Entry 6X62 (electron microscopy, 3.50 A resolution); this record covers chains AK and Z of the 117 polymer chains in the assembly.

== Chain AK ==
Name: Inner membrane lipoprotein YiaD
From: Legionella pneumophila
UniProtKB: O53086 (O53086_LEGPN); numbering as in UniProt (aligned over 1-189)
Chain sequence (189 residues; each row starts with the number of its first residue):
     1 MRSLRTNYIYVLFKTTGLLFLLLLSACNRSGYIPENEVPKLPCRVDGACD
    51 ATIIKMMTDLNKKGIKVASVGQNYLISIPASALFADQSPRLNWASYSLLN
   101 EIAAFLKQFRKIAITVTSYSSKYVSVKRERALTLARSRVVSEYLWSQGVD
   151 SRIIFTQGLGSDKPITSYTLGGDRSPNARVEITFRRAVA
Not modelled in the structure: 1-40, 189

== Chain Z ==
Name: Type IV secretion system unknown protein fragment
From: Legionella pneumophila
Chain sequence (579 residues; row label = number of the first residue in the row; numbers below 1 keep their minus sign (Ala-329 is residue -329)):
  -329 AAAAAAAAAAAAAAAAAAAAAAAAAAAAAAAAAAAAAAAAAAAAAAAAAA
  -279 AAAAAAAAAAAAAAAAAAAAAAAAAAAAAAAAAAAAAAAAAAAAAAAAAA
  -229 AAAAAAAAAAAAAAAAAAAAAAAAAAAAAAAAAAAAAAAAAAAAAAAAAA
  -179 AAAAAAAAAAAAAAAAAAAAAAAAAAAAAAAAAAAAAAAAAAAAAAAAAA
  -129 AAAAAAAAAAAAAAAAAAAAAAAAAAAAAAAAAAAAAAAAAAAAAAAAAA
   -79 AAAAAAAAAAAAAAAAAAAAAAAAAAAAAAAAAAAAAAAAAAAAAAAAAA
   -29 AAAAAAAAAAAAAAAAAAAAAAAAAAAAAAMRNLMRCLIMIKSLIKGVDM
    21 SRKLAKTRILGYGLMICFLAGCFHPPYNNFQPDRRAVKRVGVDTGIGAVA
    71 GAIASGTASGTLIGAAAGGTVGLVASIYRDSKRKIIRDLQKQDIQYVEYG
   121 DTRTLIIPTDKYFMFSSPRLNEICYPGLNNVIRLLNFYPQSTIYVAGFTD
   171 NVGSRSHKRKLSQAQAETMMTFLWANGIAAKRLKAEGYGDKNAISDNAII
   221 HGSAQNRRIEIQWFTSPAQPPQPQMAYVK
Not modelled in the structure: -329 to 98, 235-249

== Interface between chain AK and chain Z ==
Contacting residue pairs (22; chain AK residue first):
  Lys66(AK) with Val117(Z); Glu118(Z), hydrogen bond (side chain-backbone)
  Ser69(AK) with Gln115(Z), hydrogen bond (backbone-side chain)
  Val70(AK) with Ile214(Z)
  Gly71(AK) with Ile214(Z); Gln225(Z)
  Gln72(AK) with Ile214(Z), hydrogen bond (backbone-backbone); Ser215(Z), hydrogen bond; Asp216(Z); Gln225(Z)
  Asn73(AK) with Ile214(Z)
  Leu75(AK) with Tyr119(Z), hydrophobic
  Ile165(AK) with Tyr119(Z), hydrophobic; Gly120(Z); Asp121(Z), hydrogen bond (backbone-backbone)
  Thr166(AK) with Asp121(Z)
  Ser167(AK) with Asp121(Z)
  Arg179(AK) with Tyr119(Z), hydrogen bond
  Arg185(AK) with Ala213(Z), hydrogen bond (side chain-backbone); Ile214(Z); Ser215(Z), hydrogen bond (side chain-backbone); Asp216(Z)
Also at the interface, not in a pair above, chain Z (14 interface residues in all): Thr122, Ile219, Gly222

== Overview ==
The interface between chain AK and chain Z involves 12 residues on one side and 14 on the other; the contacts
include 8 hydrogen bonds. Among the polar pairs are Lys66(AK)-Glu118(Z), Ser69(AK)-Gln115(Z) and
Gln72(AK)-Ser215(Z).
Here chain AK is Inner membrane lipoprotein YiaD and chain Z is Type IV secretion system unknown protein
fragment, both from Legionella pneumophila. Entry 6X62 (Legionella pneumophila Dot T4SS OMC) was determined by
electron microscopy together with 6X66, 6X64 and 6X65 from the same study.
